Entry 6K7S (X-ray diffraction, 1.56 A resolution); this record covers chains A and B.

# Chain A (and B)
Protein: Thymidylate synthase
Source organism: Penaeus vannamei
Notes: EC 2.1.1.45; chain B of this document is another copy of the same molecule, construct and numbering; everything in this record applies to it too
UniProt: C6GJB8 (C6GJB8_PENVA); residues 1-289 here = UniProt positions 1-289
Amino-acid sequence (292 residues; row label = number of the first residue in the row; numbers below 1 keep their minus sign (Ser-2 is residue -2)):
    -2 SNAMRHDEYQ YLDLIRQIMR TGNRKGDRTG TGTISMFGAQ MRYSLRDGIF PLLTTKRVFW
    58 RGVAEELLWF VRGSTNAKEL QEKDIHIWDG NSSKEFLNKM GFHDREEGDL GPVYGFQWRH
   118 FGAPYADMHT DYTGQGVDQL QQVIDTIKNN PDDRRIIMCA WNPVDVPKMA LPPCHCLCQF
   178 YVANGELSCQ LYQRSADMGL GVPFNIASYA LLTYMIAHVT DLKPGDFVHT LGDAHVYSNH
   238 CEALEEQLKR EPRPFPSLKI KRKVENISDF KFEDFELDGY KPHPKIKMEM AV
Unresolved in the structure: -2 to 0, 91-101 (chain B: -2 to 0, 24-25, 289)
Sequence notes: expression tag (-2 to 0)
Residues lining bound ligands:
  - tomudex (D16): Lys53, Phe56, Ile84, Asp194, Leu197, Gly198, Phe201, Asn202, Tyr234, Met287, Ala288
  - 2'-deoxyuridine 5'-monophosphate (UMP): Arg25, Leu168, Cys171, His172, Gln190, Arg191, Ser192, Ala193, Asp194, Gly198, Val199, Asn202, His232, Tyr234
From the paper describing this entry:
  - contacts within the chain: Arg25-Val289
  - conformationally variable residues (loop rearrangement, order/disorder transition, side-chain flip): Gly23 to Gly27, Trp85
  - catalytic residues: Cys171
  - binding site for 2'-deoxyuridine 5'-monophosphate: Arg25
  - binding site for tomudex: Ile84, Trp85, Asp194, Leu197, Gly198, Phe201, Met287
  - specificity-determining residues: Lys282 (proposed by the authors, not directly observed)
  - allosteric site: Gln139 (by similarity / conservation)

# Interface between chain A and chain B
Pairs across the interface - 101 pairs, chain A then chain B:
  Asn20(A) with Tyr178(B), hydrogen bond; Ala180(B); Asn181(B), hydrogen bond
  Lys22(A) with Asp149(B), salt bridge; Tyr178(B); Val179(B), hydrogen bond (side chain-backbone)
  Gly23(A) with Asp149(B)
  Asp24(A) with Arg151(B), salt bridge
  Arg25(A) with Arg152(B)
  Thr30(A) with Arg151(B)
  Ser32(A) with Tyr178(B), hydrogen bond
  Phe34(A) with Arg39(B), hydrogen bond (backbone-side chain); Gln176(B); Tyr178(B), hydrophobic; Ser185(B); Cys186(B); Gln187(B)
  Gly35(A) with Gln37(B); Arg39(B), hydrogen bond (backbone-side chain); Gln187(B)
  Ala36(A) with Gln37(B), hydrogen bond (backbone-side chain)
  Gln37(A) with Gly35(B); Ala36(B), hydrogen bond (side chain-backbone); Gln37(B); Thr227(B)
  Arg39(A) with Phe34(B), hydrogen bond (side chain-backbone); Gly35(B), hydrogen bond (side chain-backbone)
  Phe118(A) with Pro160(B); Val161(B)
  Gly119(A) with Val161(B)
  Val134(A) with Pro160(B)
  Gln136(A) with Pro160(B)
  Asp149(A) with Lys22(B), salt bridge; Gly23(B)
  Arg151(A) with Thr30(B); Arg191(B), hydrogen bond (backbone-side chain); Ser192(B), hydrogen bond; Asp230(B); His232(B); Tyr234(B), hydrogen bond
  Arg152(A) with Trp158(B); Leu168(B); Pro169(B); Arg191(B)
  Ile154(A) with Trp158(B); Cys173(B), hydrophobic; Arg191(B)
  Cys156(A) with Trp158(B)
  Trp158(A) with Arg152(B); Ile154(B); Cys156(B)
  Asn159(A) with Phe118(B)
  Pro160(A) with Phe118(B); Gln136(B)
  Val161(A) with Phe118(B), hydrophobic; Gly119(B)
  Pro169(A) with Arg152(B)
  Cys173(A) with Ile154(B), hydrophobic; Leu174(B), hydrophobic
  Leu174(A) with Cys173(B), hydrophobic; Leu174(B), hydrophobic; Tyr189(B), hydrophobic
  Gln176(A) with Phe34(B); Tyr189(B), hydrogen bond; Arg191(B), hydrogen bond (side chain-backbone); Gly229(B)
  Tyr178(A) with Asn20(B), hydrogen bond; Lys22(B); Ser32(B), hydrogen bond; Phe34(B), hydrophobic; Asp230(B)
  Val179(A) with Lys22(B), hydrogen bond (backbone-side chain)
  Ala180(A) with Asn20(B); Lys22(B)
  Asn181(A) with Asn20(B), hydrogen bond
  Ser185(A) with Phe34(B)
  Cys186(A) with Phe34(B)
  Gln187(A) with Phe34(B); Gly35(B); Tyr189(B), hydrogen bond; Thr227(B); Leu228(B), hydrogen bond (side chain-backbone); Gly229(B)
  Tyr189(A) with Leu174(B), hydrophobic; Gln176(B), hydrogen bond; Gln187(B), hydrogen bond
  Arg191(A) with Arg151(B), hydrogen bond (side chain-backbone); Arg152(B); Ile154(B); Gln176(B), hydrogen bond (backbone-side chain)
  Ser192(A) with Arg151(B), hydrogen bond
  Thr227(A) with Gln37(B); Gln187(B); Thr227(B)
  Leu228(A) with Gln187(B), hydrogen bond (backbone-side chain)
  Gly229(A) with Gln176(B); Gln187(B)
  Asp230(A) with Arg151(B); Tyr178(B)
  His232(A) with Arg151(B)
  Tyr234(A) with Arg151(B), hydrogen bond
Other interface residues (no listed pair), chain A (50 interface residues in all): Thr26, Met33, Leu168, Phe177, Val225
Other interface residues (no listed pair), chain B (48 interface residues in all): Met33, Val134, Pro148, Asn159, Phe177, Val225

# Overview
50 residues of chain A and 48 residues of chain B are in contact; the contacts include 28 hydrogen bonds and 3
salt bridges. Among the polar pairs are Lys22(A)-Asp149(B), Asp24(A)-Arg151(B) and Asn20(A)-Tyr178(B). From
the paper: the catalytic residue Cys171(A); a binding site for tomudex at Ile84(A), Trp85(A) and Asp194(A)
among others.
Chain A and chain B are both Thymidylate synthase (Penaeus vannamei); the structure, Crystal structure of
thymidylate synthase from shrimp, was determined by X-ray diffraction (same publication as 6K7Q and 6K7R).
